PDB entry 3ZE7 | X-ray diffraction, 1.95 A resolution | chains A and B

Chain A:
Name: Periplasmic [nifese] hydrogenase, small subunit
Source organism: Desulfovibrio vulgaris
Notes: EC 1.12.7.2
UniProt: Q72AS4 (Q72AS4_DESVH); residues 1-283 here correspond to UniProt positions 35-317 (UniProt number = residue number + 34)
Sequence (283 residues; numbered 1 to 283; the number before each row is that of its first residue):
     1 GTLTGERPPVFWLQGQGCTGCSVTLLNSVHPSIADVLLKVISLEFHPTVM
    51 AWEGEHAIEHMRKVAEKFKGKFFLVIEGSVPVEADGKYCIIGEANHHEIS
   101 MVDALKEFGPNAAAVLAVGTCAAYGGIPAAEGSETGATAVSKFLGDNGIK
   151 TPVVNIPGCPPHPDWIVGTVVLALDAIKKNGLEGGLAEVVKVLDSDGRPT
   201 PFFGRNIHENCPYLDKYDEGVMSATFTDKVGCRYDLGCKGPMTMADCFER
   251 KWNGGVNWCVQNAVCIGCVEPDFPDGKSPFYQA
Not modelled in the structure: 1-6
Bound ions: 4Fe-4S cluster Fe site 1: Cys18, Cys21, Cys121, Cys159; 4Fe-4S cluster Fe site 2: His208, Cys211, Cys232, Cys238; 4Fe-4S cluster Fe site 3: Cys247, Cys259, Cys265, Cys268
Ligand contacts:
  - 4Fe-4S cluster (SF4), molecule 1: Gly17, Cys18, Gly20, Cys21, Glu77, Gly78, Gly119, Thr120, Cys121, Gly158, Cys159, Pro160
  - 4Fe-4S cluster (SF4), molecule 2: Ile207, His208, Cys211, Tyr213, Leu214, Tyr217, Cys232, Arg233, Tyr234, Cys238, Gly240, Pro241, Val260
  - 4Fe-4S cluster (SF4), molecule 3: Ile207, Thr243, Ala245, Cys247, Trp252, Trp258, Cys259, Cys265, Ile266, Gly267, Cys268, Val269
From the paper describing this entry:
  - 4Fe-4S cluster coordination: Cys21
  - conformationally variable residues (helix shift): Val29 to Ser42

Chain B:
Name: Periplasmic [nifese] hydrogenase, large subunit, selenocysteine-containing
Source organism: Desulfovibrio vulgaris
Notes: EC 1.12.7.2
UniProt: Q72AS3 (Q72AS3_DESVH); numbering as in UniProt (aligned over 12-495)
Sequence (484 residues; row label = number of the first residue in the row):
    12 GATGRTTIAIDPVTRIEGHLKAEVVVENGKVVDARLSGGMYRGFETILRG
    62 RDPRDASQIVQRICGVCPTAHSTASVLALDEAFGAKVPNNGRITRNLIFG
   112 ANYLQSHILHFYHLSAQDFVQGPDTAPFVPRFPKSDLRLSKELNKAGVDQ
   162 YIEALEVRRICHEMVALFGGRMPHVQGQVVGGATEIPTKEKLVEYAARFK
   212 KVRDFVEQKYVPVVYTIGSKYKDMFKVGQGFKAALCVGAFPLDNSGKKHL
   262 FMPGVYAKGKDMPFDPSKIKEYVKYSWFAEETTGLNYKEGKTIPAPDKAG
   312 AYSFVKAPRYDGLSLEVGPLARMWVNNPELSPVGKKLLKDLFGISAKKFR
   362 DLGEEAAFSLMGRHVARAEETYYMLGAIEGWLKEIKAGEDTVVMPAVPAS
   412 AEGTGFTEAPRGSLLHYVKVKDSKIDNYQIVSASLWNCNPRDDMGQRGAV
   462 EEALIGIPVDDIQNPVNVARLIRAFDPULGCAVH
Not modelled in the structure: 12-14
Modified residues: Cys75 (cysteinesulfonic acid; OCS); Sec489 (selenocysteine)
Bound ions: Fe2+: Glu56, Ile441, His495; Ni2+: Cys75, Cys78, Sec489, Cys492; carbonmonoxide-(dicyano) iron Fe: Cys78, Cys492 (together with Ni2+)
Ligand contacts:
  - carbonmonoxide-(dicyano) iron (FCO): Cys78, His82, Ala420, Pro421, Arg422, Leu425, Ser443, Ala444, Ser445, Sec489, Cys492
  - hydrosulfuric acid (H2S): Cys78, Pro79, Thr80, Ala81, Phe110, Asn113, Pro421
From the paper describing this entry:
  - Ni2+ coordination: Cys75, Sec489
  - post-translational modification sites: Cys75
  - conformationally variable residues (side-chain flip): Sec489

How chain A and chain B interact:
Contacting residue pairs - 176 pairs, chain A then chain B:
  Arg7(A) with Thr136(B), hydrogen bond; Ala137(B)
  Gln14(A) with His30(B), hydrogen bond (backbone-side chain)
  Gly15(A) with His30(B); Met51(B)
  Gln16(A) with Met51(B); Tyr52(B), hydrogen bond (side chain-backbone); Arg53(B)
  Gly17(A) with Met51(B); Arg53(B)
  Cys18(A) with Glu28(B); Arg53(B); Arg73(B); Ile74(B); Cys75(B); Gly76(B), hydrogen bond (backbone-backbone); His185(B)
  Thr19(A) with Glu28(B), hydrogen bond
  Gly20(A) with Gly76(B); Pro184(B)
  Val23(A) with Gly76(B); Val77(B), hydrophobic; Arg169(B); His173(B); Pro184(B), hydrophobic
  Leu26(A) with Leu120(B), hydrophobic; Arg169(B)
  Asn27(A) with Arg169(B), hydrogen bond; Arg170(B); His173(B), hydrogen bond; Met183(B), hydrogen bond (side chain-backbone)
  Ser28(A) with Arg170(B)
  Val29(A) with Arg170(B)
  Ile33(A) with Leu166(B), hydrophobic
  Leu38(A) with Thr136(B)
  Ser42(A) with Ala137(B)
  Leu43(A) with Ala137(B); Pro138(B)
  Glu44(A) with Ala137(B)
  Pro47(A) with Thr25(B); Arg26(B), hydrogen bond (backbone-backbone)
  Thr48(A) with Arg26(B); Ile27(B); Leu125(B)
  Val49(A) with Arg26(B); Gln128(B), hydrogen bond (backbone-side chain)
  Met50(A) with Thr25(B); Arg26(B), hydrogen bond (backbone-side chain); Pro138(B)
  Ala51(A) with Arg26(B), hydrogen bond (backbone-side chain); Gln128(B); Pro138(B), hydrogen bond (backbone-backbone); Phe139(B); Pro141(B)
  Trp52(A) with Thr25(B), hydrogen bond (backbone-side chain); Pro141(B); Arg142(B); Phe143(B)
  Glu53(A) with Ile21(B); Pro23(B); Thr25(B); Phe143(B); Ala480(B); Arg484(B), salt bridge
  Gly54(A) with Asp22(B); Pro23(B), hydrogen bond (backbone-backbone)
  Glu55(A) with Asp22(B)
  His56(A) with Phe143(B)
  Ile58(A) with Pro23(B)
  His60(A) with Pro141(B)
  Ala84(A) with Pro307(B), hydrophobic
  Lys87(A) with Pro307(B); Asp308(B), salt bridge; Phe315(B)
  Tyr88(A) with Gly50(B); Met51(B); Tyr52(B), hydrogen bond (backbone-backbone); Pro305(B); Pro307(B); Phe315(B), hydrophobic
  Cys89(A) with His30(B); Gly50(B); Met51(B), hydrophobic
  Ile90(A) with Asp22(B); His30(B); Gly50(B), hydrogen bond (backbone-backbone)
  Ile91(A) with Pro23(B); His30(B)
  Gly92(A) with Asp22(B); Pro23(B)
  Glu93(A) with Ala20(B); Asp22(B), hydrogen bond (backbone-backbone); Lys32(B), salt bridge
  Ile127(A) with Phe55(B), hydrophobic; Ile58(B); Ile70(B), hydrophobic; Arg73(B)
  Pro128(A) with Arg53(B)
  Ala130(A) with Arg62(B)
  Glu131(A) with Ile58(B); Arg62(B), hydrogen bond (backbone-side chain)
  Gly132(A) with Thr57(B), hydrogen bond (backbone-side chain); Ile58(B)
  Ser133(A) with Ile58(B)
  Glu134(A) with Pro305(B)
  Thr135(A) with Tyr52(B)
  Cys159(A) with Arg73(B), hydrogen bond (backbone-side chain); Arg182(B), hydrogen bond (backbone-side chain); His185(B)
  Pro160(A) with Arg182(B), hydrogen bond (backbone-side chain); Pro184(B); His185(B)
  Ala224(A) with Met405(B)
  Thr225(A) with Val403(B); Met405(B)
  Phe226(A) with Val190(B), hydrophobic; Thr195(B); Met405(B), hydrophobic
  Thr227(A) with Ala194(B); Thr195(B), hydrogen bond (backbone-backbone); Glu196(B); Ile197(B); Asp401(B), hydrogen bond; Thr402(B); Val403(B)
  Lys229(A) with Thr195(B), hydrogen bond (side chain-backbone); Glu196(B)
  Leu236(A) with Met405(B), hydrophobic
  Trp252(A) with Arg182(B)
  Asn253(A) with His173(B); Glu174(B); Ala177(B); Arg182(B); Met183(B), hydrogen bond (side chain-backbone)
  Gly254(A) with Glu174(B)
  Val256(A) with Glu174(B); Ala177(B), hydrophobic; Leu178(B), hydrophobic; Lys202(B); Arg209(B)
  Asn257(A) with Ala177(B), hydrogen bond (side chain-backbone); Leu178(B), hydrogen bond (side chain-backbone); Gly181(B); Glu196(B), hydrogen bond; Lys202(B)
  Trp258(A) with Gly181(B), hydrogen bond (backbone-backbone)
  Cys259(A) with Arg182(B); Gln187(B)
  Gln261(A) with Glu196(B), hydrogen bond; Lys202(B)
  Asn262(A) with Phe179(B), hydrogen bond (side chain-backbone); Gly180(B); Gly181(B); Gln187(B); Gly188(B), hydrogen bond (side chain-backbone); Thr195(B), hydrogen bond (backbone-side chain); Glu196(B), hydrogen bond
  Ala263(A) with Gln187(B); Thr195(B)
  Val264(A) with Gln187(B), hydrogen bond (backbone-side chain)
  Ile266(A) with Gln69(B); Arg73(B); Gln187(B)
  Cys268(A) with Arg182(B)
  Pro274(A) with Ile70(B), hydrophobic
  Asp275(A) with Arg62(B), salt bridge
  Ser278(A) with Asp66(B)
  Pro279(A) with Asp63(B); Asp66(B)
  Phe280(A) with Asp66(B), hydrogen bond (backbone-side chain); Gln69(B); Ile70(B), hydrophobic
  Tyr281(A) with Arg65(B); Gln69(B); Val190(B)
  Gln282(A) with Arg65(B), hydrogen bond
Also at the interface, not in a pair above, chain A (79 interface residues in all): Thr24, Ala34, Leu37, Phe45, Phe273
Also at the interface, not in a pair above, chain B (75 interface residues in all): Gly29, Ser68, His124, Val140

Summary:
Chain A and chain B form an interface of 79 and 75 residues respectively; the contacts include 39 hydrogen
bonds and 4 salt bridges. Among the polar pairs are Glu53(A)-Arg484(B), Lys87(A)-Asp308(B) and
Glu93(A)-Lys32(B). Bound to chain A: 3 copies of 4Fe-4S cluster. From the paper: Ni2+ coordination by Cys75(B)
and Sec489(B); 4Fe-4S cluster coordination by Cys21(A).
Chain A is Periplasmic [nifese] hydrogenase, small subunit and chain B is Periplasmic [nifese] hydrogenase,
large subunit, selenocysteine-containing, both from Desulfovibrio vulgaris; the structure, 3D structure of the
Ni-Fe-Se hydrogenase from D. vulgaris Hildenborough in the reduced state at 1.95 ..., was determined by X-ray
diffraction (same publication as 3ZE6, 3ZE8, 3ZE9 and 3ZEA).
